Entry 8Y1L (electron microscopy, 7.05 A resolution (low resolution: residue-level contacts below are approximate; hydrogen-bond / salt-bridge calls are withheld)); this record covers chains C and D of the 5 polymer chains in the assembly.

# Chain C (and D)
Molecule: Autophagy-related protein 9A
Organism: Homo sapiens
Notes: chain D of this document is another copy of the same molecule, construct and numbering; everything in this record applies to it too
UniProt: Q7Z3C6 (ATG9A_HUMAN); residues 1-839 here = UniProt positions 1-839
Sequence (839 residues; numbered 1 to 839; the number before each row is that of its first residue):
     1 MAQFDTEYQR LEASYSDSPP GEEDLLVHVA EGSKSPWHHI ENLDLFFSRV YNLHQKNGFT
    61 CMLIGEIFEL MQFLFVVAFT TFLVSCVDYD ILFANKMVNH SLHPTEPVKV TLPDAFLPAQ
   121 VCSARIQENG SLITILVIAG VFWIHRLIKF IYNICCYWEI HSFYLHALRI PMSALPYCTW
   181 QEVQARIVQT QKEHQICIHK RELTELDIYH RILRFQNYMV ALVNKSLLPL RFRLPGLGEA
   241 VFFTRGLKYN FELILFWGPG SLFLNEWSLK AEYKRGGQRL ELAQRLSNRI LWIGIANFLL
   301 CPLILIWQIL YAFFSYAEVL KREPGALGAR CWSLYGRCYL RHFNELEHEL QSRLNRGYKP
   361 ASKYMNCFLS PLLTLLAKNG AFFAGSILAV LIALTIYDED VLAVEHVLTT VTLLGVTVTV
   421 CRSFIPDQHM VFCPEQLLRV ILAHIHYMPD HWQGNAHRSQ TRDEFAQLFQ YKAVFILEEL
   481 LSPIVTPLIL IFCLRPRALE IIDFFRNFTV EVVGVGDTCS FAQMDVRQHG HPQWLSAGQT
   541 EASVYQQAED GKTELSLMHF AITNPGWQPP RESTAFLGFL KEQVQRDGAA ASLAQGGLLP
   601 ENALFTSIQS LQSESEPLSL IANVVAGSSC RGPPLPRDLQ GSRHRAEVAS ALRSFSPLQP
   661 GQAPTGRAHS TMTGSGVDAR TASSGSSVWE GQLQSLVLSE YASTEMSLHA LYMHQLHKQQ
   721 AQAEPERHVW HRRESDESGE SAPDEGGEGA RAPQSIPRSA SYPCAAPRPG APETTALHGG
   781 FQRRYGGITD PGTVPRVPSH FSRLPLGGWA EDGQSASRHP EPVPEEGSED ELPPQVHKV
Not modelled in the structure: 1-35, 96-108, 524-839
Swiss-Prot annotation at these positions:
  - motif: Tyr8 to Leu11 (Tyrosine-based sorting signal)
  - modified residue: Ala2 (N-acetylalanine), Ser14 (Phosphoserine), Ser16 (Phosphoserine), Ser18 (Phosphoserine), Ser656 (Phosphoserine), Ser735 (Phosphoserine), Ser738 (Phosphoserine), Ser741 (Phosphoserine), Ser828 (Phosphoserine)
  - glycosylation: Asn99 (N-linked (GlcNAc...) asparagine)

# Interface between chain C and chain D
Pairs across the interface (10; chain C residue first):
  Gly385(C) - Glu318(D)
  Ser386(C) - Phe314(D)
  Ala389(C) - Phe313(D)
  Ala389(C) - Glu318(D)
  Val390(C) - Phe313(D)
  Asp398(C) - Phe93(D)
  Asp400(C) - Leu92(D)
  Asp400(C) - Phe93(D)
  Gln428(C) - Tyr358(D)
  His457(C) - Tyr177(D)
Also at the interface, not in a pair above, chain C (9 interface residues in all): Pro371
Also at the interface, not in a pair above, chain D (9 interface residues in all): Asn57, Ala317

# In short
Chain C and chain D each contribute 9 residues to their interface.
Both chains are Autophagy-related protein 9A (Homo sapiens). Entry 8Y1L (Cryo-EM structure of human
N-terminally bound ATG9A-ATG2A-WIPI4 complex) was determined by electron microscopy, deposited together with
8KBX, 8KBY, 8KBZ and 8KC3.
